8SK4 - chain A; structure by X-ray diffraction, 2.00 A resolution.

Chain A:
Name: 3C-like proteinase nsp5
Source organism: Severe acute respiratory syndrome coronavirus 2
Notes: EC 3.4.22.69
UniProtKB: P0DTD1 (R1AB_SARS2); residues 1-306 here correspond to UniProt positions 3264-3569 (UniProt number = residue number + 3263)
Chain sequence (306 residues; numbered 1 to 306; the number before each row is that of its first residue):
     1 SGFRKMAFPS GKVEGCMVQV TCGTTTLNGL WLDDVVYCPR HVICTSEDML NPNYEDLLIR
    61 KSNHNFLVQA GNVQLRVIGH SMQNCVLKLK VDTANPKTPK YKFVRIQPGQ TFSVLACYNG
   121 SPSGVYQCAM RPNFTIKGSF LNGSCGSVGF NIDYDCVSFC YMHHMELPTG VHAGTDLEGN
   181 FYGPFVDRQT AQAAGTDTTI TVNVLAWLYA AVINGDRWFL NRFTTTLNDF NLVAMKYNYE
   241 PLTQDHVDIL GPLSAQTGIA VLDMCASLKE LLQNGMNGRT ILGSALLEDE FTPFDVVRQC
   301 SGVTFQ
Unresolved in the structure: 306
Swiss-Prot annotation at these positions:
  - active site: His41 (For 3CL-PRO activity), Cys145 (Nucleophile)
  - site: Gln306 (Cleavage)
  - cross-link (Glycyl lysine isopeptide (Lys-Gly)): Lys5 (interchain with G-Cter in ubiquitin), Lys90 (interchain with G-Cter in ubiquitin)
Covalently attached groups: compound I3R linked to Cys145
Residues lining bound ligands: I3R (2-chloro-1-[(5R)-3-phenyl-5-(quinoxalin-5-yl)-4,5-dihydro-1H-pyrazol-1-yl]ethan-1-one): Thr25, Thr26, Leu27, His41, Met49, Leu141, Asn142, Gly143, Ser144, His163, His164, Met165, Arg188, Gln189
Reported in the primary citation:
  - binding site for I3R: Cys145
  - catalytic residues: Cys145 (citing earlier work)

Summary:
Covalently linked compound I3R: at Cys145. Curated annotation (UniProt) lists active-site residues His41 and
Cys145. The paper reports the catalytic residue Cys145; a binding site for I3R at Cys145.
Chain A is 3C-like proteinase nsp5 (Severe acute respiratory syndrome coronavirus 2); the structure,
Co-structure of SARS-CoV-2 (COVID-19 with covalent pyrazoline based inhibitors), was determined by X-ray
diffraction (same publication as 8SKH).
